4RKU - chains B and C of the 17 polymer chains in the assembly; structure by X-ray diffraction, 3.00 A resolution.

# Chain B
Protein: Photosystem I P700 chlorophyll a apoprotein A2
Source organism: Pisum sativum
Notes: EC 1.97.1.12
UniProt: P05311 (PSAB_PEA); numbering as in UniProt (aligned over 3-733)
Amino-acid sequence (731 residues; each row starts with the number of its first residue):
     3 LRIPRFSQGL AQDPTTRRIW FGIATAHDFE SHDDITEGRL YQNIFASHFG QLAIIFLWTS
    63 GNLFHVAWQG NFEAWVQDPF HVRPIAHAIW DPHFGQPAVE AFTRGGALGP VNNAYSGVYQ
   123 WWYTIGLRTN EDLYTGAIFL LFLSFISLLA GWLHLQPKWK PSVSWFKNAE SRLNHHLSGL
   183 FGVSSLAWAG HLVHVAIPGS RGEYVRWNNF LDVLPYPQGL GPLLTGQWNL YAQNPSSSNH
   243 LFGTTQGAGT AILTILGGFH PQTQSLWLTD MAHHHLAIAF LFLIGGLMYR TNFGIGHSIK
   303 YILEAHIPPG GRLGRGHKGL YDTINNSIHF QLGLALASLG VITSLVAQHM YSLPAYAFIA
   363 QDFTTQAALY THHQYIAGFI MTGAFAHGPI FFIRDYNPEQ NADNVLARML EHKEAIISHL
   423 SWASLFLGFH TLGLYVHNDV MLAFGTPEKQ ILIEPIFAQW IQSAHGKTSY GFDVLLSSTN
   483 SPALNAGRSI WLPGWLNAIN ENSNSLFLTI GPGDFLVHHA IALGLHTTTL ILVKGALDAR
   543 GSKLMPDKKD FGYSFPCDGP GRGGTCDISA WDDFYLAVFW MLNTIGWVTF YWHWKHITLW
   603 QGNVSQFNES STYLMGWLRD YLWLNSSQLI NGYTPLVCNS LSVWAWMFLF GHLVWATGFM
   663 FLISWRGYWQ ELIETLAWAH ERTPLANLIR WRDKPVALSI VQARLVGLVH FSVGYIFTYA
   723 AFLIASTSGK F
Construct notes: conflict Leu12 (Ile in P05311), Met273 (Val in P05311), Ser471 (Thr in P05311), Val476 (Ile in P05311), Leu477 (Pro in P05311), Ser483 (Gly in P05311), Ser491 (Asn in P05311), Gln603 (Arg in P05311), Tyr635 (Ile in P05311)
Metal / ion sites: chlorophyll a Mg site 1 near Gln53 (its only coordinating residue here); chlorophyll a Mg site 2 near Asp93 (its only coordinating residue here)
Residues lining bound ligands:
  - beta-carotene (BCR), molecule 1: Ile21, Ile25, Ile691
  - beta-carotene (BCR), molecule 2: Leu54, Ile57, Phe58, Leu182, Ser186
  - beta-carotene (BCR), molecule 3: Thr61, Leu65, Trp123, Trp124, Ile127, Leu129, Gly138, Phe141, Leu142, Leu145, Trp209, Leu213
  - beta-carotene (BCR), molecule 4: Leu188, Leu222, Leu225, Phe282, Leu285, Ile286, Leu289, Ile297
  - beta-carotene (BCR), molecule 5: Phe332, Gly335, Leu336, Ala339, Ala386, Phe387, Gly390, Phe393, Phe394, Ala538
  - beta-carotene (BCR), molecule 6: Met411, Val535, Leu539
  - beta-carotene (BCR), molecule 7: Phe431, Leu434, Gly435, Val438
  - beta-carotene (BCR), molecule 8: Trp648, Met649, Phe652, Trp671, Leu678, Phe719
  - beta-carotene (BCR), molecule 9: Thr685, Pro686, Leu687
  - chlorophyll a isomer (CL0): Leu620, Leu624, Trp625
  - chlorophyll a (CLA), molecule 1: Phe8, Gly24, Ile25, Ala28, His29, Phe31, His34, Ser49, Gly52, Gln53, Ile56
  - chlorophyll a (CLA), molecule 2: Thr18, Ile21, Trp22, Ile675, Leu678, Ala679, His682, Ile691, Arg692, Trp693, Arg694, Asp695, Pro697, Val698
  - chlorophyll a (CLA), molecule 3: Trp22, Phe652, Leu655, Val656, Thr659, Met662, Phe663, Leu700, Val708, Val711, His712
  - chlorophyll a (CLA), molecule 4: Ile25, Ala26, Thr27, Ala28, His29, Asp30, His331, Leu334, Leu338, Phe381, Ile382, Thr384, Gly385, Ala388, His389, Ile392, Arg396, Tyr555, Trp573, Phe576, Val711, Val715, Phe719
  - chlorophyll a (CLA), molecule 5: His29, Phe31, Tyr43, Ile46, Ser49, His50, Gln53, Leu54, Ile57, Phe168, Arg174, His178, Leu182, Phe183, Ile330, His331, Gln333, Leu334, Ala337, Leu338, Leu341
  - chlorophyll a (CLA), molecule 6: His29, Gln53, Ile56, Ile57, Trp60, Leu341, Ile378, Phe381
  - chlorophyll a (CLA), molecule 7: Phe47, Phe51, Ile148, Leu151, Ala152, Leu155, His156, Lys160, Trp161, Pro163, Trp167
  - chlorophyll a (CLA), molecule 8: Phe47, His50, Leu54, Trp123, Trp167, Phe168, Ser173, Arg174, His177, His178, Gly181, Leu182, Phe183, Ile344
  - chlorophyll a (CLA), molecule 9: Leu54, Phe58, Ile127, Gly128, Leu129, Asp134, Thr137, Gly138, Phe141, Leu145, Ile148, Ser149, Ser186, Ala189, Trp190, Gly192, His193, His196, Val197, Val207, Arg208, Trp209, Phe212
  - chlorophyll a (CLA), molecule 10: Ile56, Trp60, Asn64, His67, Val68, Ala88, His89, Asn114, Asn115, Ala116, Tyr117, Ser118, Val120, Val645, Trp646, Met649, Phe719
  - chlorophyll a (CLA), molecule 11: Ile57, Trp60, Thr61, Ser118, Gly119, Val120, Trp123, Val185, Ser186, Ala189, Leu341, Ile344, Thr345, Val348, Met352, Tyr358, Leu371, His374, His375, Ile378, Ile382
  - chlorophyll a (CLA), molecule 12: Leu59, Trp60, Ser62, Gly63, Phe66, His67, Trp70, Gln71, His89, Ala90, Trp92, Leu143
  - chlorophyll a (CLA), molecule 13: Trp60, Asn64, Tyr117, Ser118, Val120, Ala370, Leu371, Thr373, His374, Tyr377, Ile378, Phe381, Met649, Ile718, Phe719, Tyr721, Ala722, Leu725, Ile726
  - chlorophyll a (CLA), molecule 14: His89, Ala90, Ile91, Trp92, Asp93, Pro94, His95, Phe96, Phe104, Asn114, Ser644, Val645, Trp648
  - chlorophyll a (CLA), molecule 15: Trp123, Thr126, Ile127, Leu182, Phe183, Ser186, Ser187, Trp190, Met273, His276, His277, Ile280, Phe284, Ile344, Leu347, Val348, His351, Met352, Ala357, Tyr358
  - chlorophyll a (CLA), molecule 16: Trp167, Asn170, Ser173, His177, Thr293, Asn294, Phe295
  - chlorophyll a (CLA), molecule 17: Ala171, Arg174, Leu175, His178, Leu179, Phe183, Ile301, Leu305, Tyr323, Ile326, Asn327, Leu336, Ala337, Ser340, Leu341, Ile344
  - chlorophyll a (CLA), molecule 18: Leu175, Leu179, Phe183, Leu283, Phe284, Met290, Tyr291, Ile301, Ile304, Leu305
  - chlorophyll a (CLA), molecule 19: Asn176, His177, Ser180, Gly181, Val185, Leu285, Leu289, Thr293, Phe295, Ile297
  - chlorophyll a (CLA), molecule 20: Leu188, Ala189, Ala191, Gly192, Val195, His196, Phe212, Leu213, Val215, Leu216, Pro217, Tyr218, Gln220, Gly221, Leu222, Ile254, Leu255, Leu278
  - chlorophyll a (CLA), molecule 21: Leu225, Trp230, Asn231, Tyr233, Ala234, Leu255, Ile257, His275, Leu278, Ala279, Phe282, Leu283, Ile286
  - chlorophyll a (CLA), molecule 22: Thr256, Ile257, Gly259, Leu268, Asp272, Met273, His275, His276, Ala279, Ile280, Leu283, His351, Leu355, Trp493, Trp497
  - chlorophyll a (CLA), molecule 23: Ile286, Gly287, Leu289, Met290, Ile297, Gly298, His299
  - chlorophyll a (CLA), molecule 24: Met290, His299, Tyr303, Ile304, Ala307, His308
  - chlorophyll a (CLA), molecule 25: Ile304, Leu305, His308, Leu315, His319, Leu322, Ile326, Phe332, Val407, Leu408, Met411
  - chlorophyll a (CLA), molecule 26: Ala307, His308, Ile309, Pro310, Pro311, Arg314, Leu315
  - chlorophyll a (CLA), molecule 27: Arg314, Leu315, Val407, Arg410, Met411, Glu413, His414, Ala417, Ile418, His421
  - chlorophyll a (CLA), molecule 28: Leu336, Ala339, Ser340, Val343, Leu347, Gln350, His351, Tyr353, Ser354, Leu355, Phe509
  - chlorophyll a (CLA), molecule 29: Val343, Ser346, Leu347, Gln350, Gln376, Gly380, Met383, Phe387, Leu527, Thr530, Thr531, Leu534, Met583, Thr586, Ile587
  - chlorophyll a (CLA), molecule 30: Gln350, Tyr353, Tyr372, Phe459, Ala460, Trp462, Ile463, Gln464, Phe509, Leu510, Ile512, His520, Ile523, Leu527, Val590, Tyr593, Trp594, Lys597, His598
  - chlorophyll a (CLA), molecule 31: Ala417, His421, Trp424
  - chlorophyll a (CLA), molecule 32: Ile418, His421, Leu422, Trp424, Ala524, Leu527, His528, Thr531
  - chlorophyll a (CLA), molecule 33: Ser420, His421, Ser423, Trp424, Leu427, Phe431
  - chlorophyll a (CLA), molecule 34: Ser423, Ser426, Leu427, Gly430, Phe431, Leu434, Leu525, Thr529, Leu532, Ile533, Leu578, Phe581, Trp582
  - chlorophyll a (CLA), molecule 35: Trp424, Leu427, Phe428, Phe431, His432
  - chlorophyll a (CLA), molecule 36: Phe428, Leu429, Ile455, Glu456, Pro457, Ile458, Phe459, Ala460, Asp516, Phe517, His520, His521, Ala524, His528
  - chlorophyll a (CLA), molecule 37: Phe431, Gly435, Leu436, Val438, His439, Val442, Phe446, Lys451, Ile453
  - chlorophyll a (CLA), molecule 38: Thr433, Leu434, Tyr437, Val519, Ala522, Leu525, Asn585, Trp589, Phe592, Leu616, Trp619, Leu620, Leu624, Ser628, Ile632, Phe650, His654, Trp657, Tyr717, Thr720, Tyr721, Phe724
  - chlorophyll a (CLA), molecule 39: Leu434, Val438, Asp441, Leu525, Phe581, Trp582, Asn585, Trp589, Leu616, Leu620, Trp657, Phe713
  - chlorophyll a (CLA), molecule 40: Ile458, Phe459, Trp462, Phe474
  - chlorophyll a (CLA), molecule 41: Trp462, Ile463, Ala466, His467, Leu477, Leu478, Ala485, Trp493, Trp497, Phe509
  - chlorophyll a (CLA), molecule 42: Trp648, Leu651, Phe652, His654, Leu655, Trp657, Ala658
  - chlorophyll a (CLA), molecule 43: Leu655, Ala658, Thr659, Phe661, Met662, Ile665, Tyr670, Trp671, Leu674
  - chlorophyll a (CLA), molecule 44: Leu678, Ala681, His682, Thr685, Ala688, Ile691
  - chlorophyll a (CLA), molecule 45: Trp680, Ala681, Arg684, Thr685, Pro686
  - phylloquinone (PQN): Trp22, Met662, Phe663, Ser666, Trp667, Arg668, Trp671, Ile675, Ala699, Leu700, Ser701, Ala705
  - 4Fe-4S cluster (SF4): Cys559, Gly561, Pro562, Cys568, Trp667, Ile702
UniProt features mapped onto this chain:
  - binding site ([4Fe-4S] cluster): Cys559, Cys568
  - binding site (chlorophyll a): His654, Met662, Tyr670
  - binding site (phylloquinone): Trp671

# Chain C
Protein: Photosystem I iron-sulfur center
Source organism: Pisum sativum
Notes: EC 1.97.1.12
UniProt: P10793 (PSAC_PEA); numbering as in UniProt (aligned over 2-81)
Amino-acid sequence (80 residues; each row starts with the number of its first residue):
     2 SHSVKIYDTC IGCTQCVRAC PTDVLEMIPW GGCKAKQIAS APRTEDCVGC KRCESACPTD
    62 FLSVRVYLWH ETTRSMGLAY
Metal / ion sites: 4Fe-4S cluster Fe near Cys48 (its only coordinating residue here)
Residues lining bound ligands:
  - 4Fe-4S cluster (SF4), molecule 1: Val5, Cys21, Pro22, Thr23, Val25, Leu26, Cys48, Val49, Gly50, Cys51, Lys52, Arg53, Cys54, Val67
  - 4Fe-4S cluster (SF4), molecule 2: Ile7, Cys11, Ile12, Gly13, Cys14, Thr15, Gln16, Cys17, Met28, Ala40, Ala57, Cys58, Pro59, Thr60, Ser64, Val65
UniProt features mapped onto this chain:
  - binding site ([4Fe-4S] cluster): Cys11, Cys14, Cys17, Cys21, Cys48, Cys51, Cys54, Cys58

# How chain B and chain C interact
Residue-residue contacts (29; chain B residue first):
  Gly11(B) with His71(C)
  Asp15(B) with Glu72(C)
  Pro16(B) with Thr74(C)
  Thr17(B) with Met77(C); Leu79(C)
  Arg19(B) with Glu72(C); Met77(C)
  Met547(B) with Arg66(C)
  Pro548(B) with Phe62(C)
  Asp549(B) with Phe62(C); Arg66(C), salt bridge
  Phe553(B) with Arg66(C); Val67(C); Tyr68(C), hydrophobic
  Pro558(B) with Leu69(C), hydrophobic
  Asp560(B) with Lys52(C), salt bridge; Glu55(C); Arg66(C), salt bridge
  Gly561(B) with Lys52(C)
  Gly563(B) with Ser56(C)
  Arg564(B) with Leu63(C)
  Gln672(B) with Leu79(C); Tyr81(C), hydrogen bond
  Glu676(B) with Tyr81(C)
  Ala679(B) with Tyr81(C), hydrophobic
  Lys696(B) with Tyr81(C), hydrogen bond (side chain-backbone)
  Pro697(B) with Tyr81(C), hydrogen bond (backbone-side chain)
  Val698(B) with Leu79(C), hydrophobic; Tyr81(C)
Interface residues without a listed pair, chain B (25 interface residues in all): Gln14, Asp552, Arg668, Ile675, Trp693
Interface residues without a listed pair, chain C (17 interface residues in all): Thr73, Gly78

# In short
25 residues of chain B and 17 residues of chain C are in contact, with 3 hydrogen bonds and 3 salt bridges.
Polar pairs include Asp549(B)-Arg66(C), Asp560(B)-Lys52(C) and Asp560(B)-Arg66(C).
Chain B is Photosystem I P700 chlorophyll a apoprotein A2 and chain C is Photosystem I iron-sulfur center,
both from Pisum sativum; the structure, Crystal structure of plant Photosystem I at 3 Angstrom resolution, was
determined by X-ray diffraction.
